Entry 7BQJ (X-ray diffraction, 1.98 A resolution); this record covers chains A and B.

[Chain A (and B)]
Name: Methyltransf_2 domain-containing protein
Organism: Aspergillus bombycis
Notes: chain B of this document is another copy of the same molecule, construct and numbering; everything in this record applies to it too
UniProt: A0A1F8A906 (A0A1F8A906_9EURO); residue numbers follow UniProt; this construct covers 1-460
Chain sequence (460 residues; each row starts with the number of its first residue):
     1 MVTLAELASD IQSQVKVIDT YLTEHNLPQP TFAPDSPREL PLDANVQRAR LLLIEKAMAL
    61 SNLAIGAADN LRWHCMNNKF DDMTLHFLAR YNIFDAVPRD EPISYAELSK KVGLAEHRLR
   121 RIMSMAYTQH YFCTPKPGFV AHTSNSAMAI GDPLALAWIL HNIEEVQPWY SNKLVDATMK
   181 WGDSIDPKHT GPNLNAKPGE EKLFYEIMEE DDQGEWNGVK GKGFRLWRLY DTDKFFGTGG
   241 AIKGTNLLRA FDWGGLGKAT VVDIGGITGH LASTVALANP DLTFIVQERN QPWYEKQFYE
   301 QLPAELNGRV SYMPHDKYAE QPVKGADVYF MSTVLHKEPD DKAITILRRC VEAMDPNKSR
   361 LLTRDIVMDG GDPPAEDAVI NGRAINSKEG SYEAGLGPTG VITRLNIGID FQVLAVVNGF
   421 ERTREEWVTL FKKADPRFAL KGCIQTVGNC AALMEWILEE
Unresolved in the structure: 1, 378-382, 460 (chain B: 1, 382-383, 460)
Bound ions: Na+ near H315 (its only coordinating residue here)
Reported in the primary citation:
  - catalytic residues: K337
  - mutagenesis - H161A, D233A, D233N, H336A, K337A, Q412A: abolished catalytic activity
  - mutagenesis - D233E, K337R: decreased catalytic activity
  - specificity-determining residues: T232, V413

[How chain A and chain B interact]
Residue-residue contacts (241):
  V2(A) - P30(B)
  V2(A) - T31(B)
  V2(A) - F32(B)  hydrophobic
  T3(A) - P30(B)
  L4(A) - I18(B)  hydrophobic
  A5(A) - V15(B)  hydrophobic
  A5(A) - D19(B)
  A8(A) - Q12(B)
  I11(A) - L60(B)  hydrophobic
  Q12(A) - A8(B)
  Q12(A) - Q12(B)
  V15(A) - L4(B)
  V15(A) - A5(B)  hydrophobic
  D19(A) - A5(B)
  Q29(A) - T3(B)
  P30(A) - V2(B)
  P30(A) - T3(B)
  P30(A) - L63(B)
  T31(A) - V2(B)
  T31(A) - L63(B)
  F32(A) - V2(B)  hydrophobic
  F32(A) - A59(B)
  F32(A) - N62(B)
  F32(A) - L63(B)  hydrophobic
  R38(A) - G66(B)
  R38(A) - A67(B)  hydrogen bond (backbone-backbone)
  R38(A) - A68(B)  hydrogen bond (backbone-backbone)
  E39(A) - A68(B)
  R50(A) - A64(B)  hydrogen bond (side chain-backbone)
  R50(A) - I65(B)  hydrogen bond (side chain-backbone)
  R50(A) - D69(B)  salt bridge
  R50(A) - W73(B)
  L53(A) - L60(B)  hydrophobic
  L53(A) - A64(B)  hydrophobic
  I54(A) - A64(B)  hydrophobic
  I54(A) - I65(B)  hydrophobic
  A57(A) - A57(B)
  A57(A) - S61(B)
  M58(A) - S61(B)
  A59(A) - F32(B)
  A59(A) - H130(B)
  L60(A) - I11(B)  hydrophobic
  L60(A) - L53(B)  hydrophobic
  S61(A) - A57(B)
  S61(A) - M58(B)
  N62(A) - F32(B)
  N62(A) - Q129(B)  hydrogen bond (side chain-backbone)
  N62(A) - H130(B)
  N62(A) - N145(B)  hydrogen bond
  L63(A) - P30(B)  hydrophobic
  L63(A) - T31(B)
  L63(A) - F32(B)  hydrophobic
  A64(A) - R50(B)  hydrogen bond (backbone-side chain)
  A64(A) - L53(B)  hydrophobic
  A64(A) - I54(B)  hydrophobic
  I65(A) - R50(B)  hydrogen bond (backbone-side chain)
  I65(A) - I54(B)  hydrophobic
  G66(A) - R38(B)
  G66(A) - N145(B)
  A67(A) - R38(B)  hydrogen bond (backbone-backbone)
  A67(A) - S144(B)
  A67(A) - N145(B)
  A67(A) - M148(B)
  A68(A) - R38(B)  hydrogen bond (backbone-backbone)
  A68(A) - E39(B)
  A68(A) - M148(B)
  A68(A) - G240(B)
  D69(A) - R50(B)  salt bridge
  D69(A) - G240(B)
  D69(A) - A241(B)  hydrogen bond (side chain-backbone)
  N70(A) - Y131(B)
  N70(A) - N145(B)  hydrogen bond
  L71(A) - L85(B)  hydrophobic
  L71(A) - Y131(B)  hydrogen bond (backbone-side chain)
  L71(A) - W158(B)
  L71(A) - I159(B)  hydrophobic
  R72(A) - M148(B)
  R72(A) - W158(B)  hydrogen bond (backbone-side chain)
  R72(A) - F235(B)  hydrogen bond (side chain-backbone)
  R72(A) - F236(B)
  R72(A) - T238(B)  hydrogen bond
  R72(A) - G239(B)  hydrogen bond (side chain-backbone)
  W73(A) - R50(B)
  W73(A) - A241(B)
  W73(A) - L405(B)
  H74(A) - D81(B)
  H74(A) - D82(B)  salt bridge
  H74(A) - L85(B)
  C75(A) - L85(B)  hydrophobic
  C75(A) - W158(B)
  C75(A) - N162(B)
  M76(A) - W158(B)  hydrophobic
  M76(A) - F236(B)  hydrophobic
  M76(A) - G408(B)
  M76(A) - I409(B)  hydrophobic
  N77(A) - R404(B)
  N77(A) - G408(B)
  N78(A) - N78(B)  hydrogen bond
  N78(A) - D82(B)  hydrogen bond
  K79(A) - D82(B)
  K79(A) - N162(B)  hydrogen bond
  K79(A) - V166(B)
  K79(A) - Q412(B)  hydrogen bond
  F80(A) - S171(B)
  F80(A) - G408(B)
  F80(A) - F411(B)
  F80(A) - Q412(B)
  D81(A) - H74(B)
  D81(A) - R404(B)  salt bridge
  D82(A) - H74(B)  salt bridge
  D82(A) - N78(B)
  D82(A) - K79(B)
  M83(A) - S171(B)
  M83(A) - L174(B)  hydrophobic
  M83(A) - F411(B)  hydrophobic
  T84(A) - F411(B)
  L85(A) - L71(B)  hydrophobic
  L85(A) - H74(B)
  L85(A) - C75(B)  hydrophobic
  H86(A) - N172(B)
  H86(A) - V175(B)
  F87(A) - L174(B)
  F87(A) - V175(B)  hydrophobic
  F87(A) - T178(B)
  R90(A) - V175(B)
  R90(A) - D176(B)  salt bridge
  R90(A) - M179(B)
  Y91(A) - T178(B)
  Y91(A) - M179(B)
  L114(A) - T178(B)
  A115(A) - D183(B)
  H117(A) - D183(B)
  R118(A) - L174(B)
  R118(A) - T178(B)  hydrogen bond
  R118(A) - G182(B)
  R118(A) - D183(B)  salt bridge
  R118(A) - S184(B)  hydrogen bond (side chain-backbone)
  R118(A) - L414(B)
  R118(A) - N418(B)  hydrogen bond
  R121(A) - D410(B)  salt bridge
  R121(A) - F411(B)
  R121(A) - L414(B)
  R121(A) - G419(B)  hydrogen bond (side chain-backbone)
  R121(A) - F420(B)
  S124(A) - I407(B)
  M125(A) - R404(B)
  M125(A) - I407(B)  hydrophobic
  M125(A) - F411(B)  hydrophobic
  Y127(A) - P398(B)
  Y127(A) - T399(B)
  T128(A) - P398(B)
  T128(A) - R404(B)  hydrogen bond
  Q129(A) - N62(B)  hydrogen bond (backbone-side chain)
  Q129(A) - R404(B)
  H130(A) - A59(B)
  H130(A) - N62(B)
  H130(A) - T399(B)
  Y131(A) - N70(B)
  Y131(A) - L71(B)  hydrogen bond (side chain-backbone)
  S144(A) - A67(B)
  N145(A) - N62(B)  hydrogen bond
  N145(A) - G66(B)
  N145(A) - A67(B)
  N145(A) - N70(B)  hydrogen bond
  M148(A) - A67(B)
  M148(A) - A68(B)
  M148(A) - R72(B)
  W158(A) - L71(B)
  W158(A) - R72(B)  hydrogen bond (side chain-backbone)
  W158(A) - C75(B)
  W158(A) - M76(B)  hydrophobic
  I159(A) - L71(B)  hydrophobic
  N162(A) - C75(B)  hydrogen bond (side chain-backbone)
  N162(A) - K79(B)  hydrogen bond
  I163(A) - N172(B)
  V166(A) - K79(B)
  Q167(A) - Q167(B)  hydrogen bond
  P168(A) - N172(B)
  S171(A) - F80(B)
  S171(A) - M83(B)
  N172(A) - H86(B)
  N172(A) - Q167(B)  hydrogen bond
  N172(A) - P168(B)
  L174(A) - M83(B)  hydrophobic
  L174(A) - F87(B)
  L174(A) - R118(B)
  V175(A) - H86(B)
  V175(A) - F87(B)  hydrophobic
  V175(A) - R90(B)
  D176(A) - R90(B)  salt bridge
  T178(A) - F87(B)
  T178(A) - Y91(B)
  T178(A) - L114(B)
  T178(A) - R118(B)  hydrogen bond
  M179(A) - R90(B)
  M179(A) - Y91(B)
  G182(A) - R118(B)
  D183(A) - A115(B)
  D183(A) - H117(B)
  D183(A) - R118(B)  salt bridge
  S184(A) - R118(B)  hydrogen bond (backbone-side chain)
  F235(A) - R72(B)  hydrogen bond (backbone-side chain)
  F236(A) - R72(B)
  F236(A) - M76(B)  hydrophobic
  T238(A) - R72(B)  hydrogen bond
  G239(A) - R72(B)  hydrogen bond (backbone-side chain)
  G240(A) - A68(B)
  G240(A) - D69(B)
  A241(A) - D69(B)  hydrogen bond (backbone-side chain)
  A241(A) - W73(B)
  P398(A) - Y127(B)
  P398(A) - T128(B)
  T399(A) - Y127(B)
  T399(A) - H130(B)
  V401(A) - W73(B)  hydrophobic
  R404(A) - N77(B)
  R404(A) - N78(B)
  R404(A) - D81(B)  salt bridge
  R404(A) - M125(B)
  R404(A) - T128(B)  hydrogen bond
  R404(A) - Q129(B)
  L405(A) - W73(B)
  I407(A) - S124(B)
  I407(A) - M125(B)  hydrophobic
  G408(A) - M76(B)
  G408(A) - N77(B)
  G408(A) - F80(B)
  I409(A) - M76(B)  hydrophobic
  D410(A) - R121(B)  salt bridge
  F411(A) - F80(B)
  F411(A) - M83(B)  hydrophobic
  F411(A) - T84(B)
  F411(A) - R121(B)
  F411(A) - M125(B)  hydrophobic
  Q412(A) - K79(B)  hydrogen bond
  Q412(A) - F80(B)
  L414(A) - R118(B)
  L414(A) - R121(B)
  N418(A) - R118(B)  hydrogen bond
  G419(A) - R121(B)  hydrogen bond (backbone-side chain)
  F420(A) - R121(B)
Also at the interface, not in a pair above, chain A (108 interface residues in all): I18, I122, T134, A155
Also at the interface, not in a pair above, chain B (109 interface residues in all): S9, Q29, L40, I122, T134, A155, V401

[Summary]
The interface between chain A and chain B involves 108 residues on one side and 109 on the other, with 45
hydrogen bonds and 12 salt bridges. Polar pairs include R50(A)-D69(B), H74(A)-D82(B) and D81(A)-R404(B). From
the paper: the catalytic residue K337(A); H161A, D233A and D233N of chain A, among others, abolish catalytic
activity; 8 substitutions were tested in all.
Chain A and chain B are both Methyltransf_2 domain-containing protein (Aspergillus bombycis); the structure,
The structure of PdxI, was determined by X-ray diffraction (same publication as 7BQK, 7BQO and 7BQP).
